PDB entry 5HZ8 | X-ray diffraction, 1.12 A resolution | chain A

Chain A:
Name: Fatty acid-binding protein, adipocyte
Source organism: Homo sapiens
Notes: fragment: soluble form, residues 3-132
UniProtKB: P15090 (FABP4_HUMAN); residues 1-132 here = UniProt positions 1-132
Chain sequence (135 residues; row label = number of the first residue in the row; numbers below 1 keep their minus sign (Gly-2 is residue -2)):
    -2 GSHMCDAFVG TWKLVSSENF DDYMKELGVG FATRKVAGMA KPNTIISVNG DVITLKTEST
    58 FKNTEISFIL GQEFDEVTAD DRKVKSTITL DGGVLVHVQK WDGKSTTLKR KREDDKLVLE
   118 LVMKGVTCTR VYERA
Differences from the reference sequence: expression tag (-2 to 0); conflict Leu24 (Val in P15090), Thr41 (Met in P15090), Leu52 (Ile in P15090), Thr54 (Ser in P15090), Leu105 (Ile in P15090), Leu116 (Val in P15090), Leu118 (Cys in P15090), Cys125 (Ser in P15090)
Residues lining bound ligands: 65Z (6,8-dichloro-4-phenyl-2-(piperidin-1-yl)quinoline-3-carboxylic acid): Phe17, Tyr20, Met21, Leu24, Val26, Thr30, Ala34, Ala37, Pro39, Thr54, Ser56, Phe58, Lys59, Ala76, Asp77, Arg79, Leu105, Arg107, Leu116, Leu118, Arg127, Tyr129

Overview:
Ligands of chain A: compound 65Z.
Chain A is Fatty acid-binding protein, adipocyte (Homo sapiens); the structure, FABP4_3 in complex with
6,8-Dichloro-4-phenyl-2-piperidin-1-yl-quinoline-3-carboxylic acid, was determined by X-ray diffraction
together with 5HZ5, 5HZ6 and 5HZ9 from the same study.
